Entry 8EAF (electron microscopy, 2.62 A resolution); this record covers chains E and X of the 7 polymer chains in the assembly.

# Chain E
Molecule: Minichromosome maintenance protein MCM
From: Saccharolobus solfataricus P2
Notes: EC 3.6.4.12
UniProtKB: Q9UXG1 (MCM_SACS2); residue numbers follow UniProt; this construct covers 2-265, 269-612
Chain sequence (610 residues; numbered 0 to 612; 3 numbers in that range are skipped by the numbering (no residue carries them; nothing is unmodelled there); the number before each row is that of its first residue; numbering starts at 0):
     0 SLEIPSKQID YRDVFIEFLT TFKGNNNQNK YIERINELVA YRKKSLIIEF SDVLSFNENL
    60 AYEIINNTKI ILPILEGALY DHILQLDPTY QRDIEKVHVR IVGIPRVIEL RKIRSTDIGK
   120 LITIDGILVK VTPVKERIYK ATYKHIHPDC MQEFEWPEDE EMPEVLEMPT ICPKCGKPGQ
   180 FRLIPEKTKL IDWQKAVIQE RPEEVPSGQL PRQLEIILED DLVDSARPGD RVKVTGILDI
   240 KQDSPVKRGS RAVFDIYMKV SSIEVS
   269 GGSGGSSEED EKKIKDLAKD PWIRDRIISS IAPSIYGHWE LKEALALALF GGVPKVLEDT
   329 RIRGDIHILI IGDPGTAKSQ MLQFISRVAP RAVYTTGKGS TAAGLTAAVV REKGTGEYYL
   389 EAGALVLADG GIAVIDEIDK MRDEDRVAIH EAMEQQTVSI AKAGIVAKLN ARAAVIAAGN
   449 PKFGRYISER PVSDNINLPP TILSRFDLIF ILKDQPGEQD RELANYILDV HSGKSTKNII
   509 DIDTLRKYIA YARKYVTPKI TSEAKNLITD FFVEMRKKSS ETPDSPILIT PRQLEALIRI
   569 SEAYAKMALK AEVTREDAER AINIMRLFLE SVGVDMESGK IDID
Disordered / not traced: 0-6, 269-274, 605-612
Sequence notes: expression tag (0-1); conflict Gly269 (Leu in Q9UXG1), Gly270 (Asp in Q9UXG1), Ser271 (Glu in Q9UXG1), Gly272 (Val in Q9UXG1), Gly273 (Ile in Q9UXG1), Ser274 (Ile in Q9UXG1)
Ion coordination: Zn2+: His144, Cys149, Cys171, Cys174; Mg2+: Ser347 (together with 08T)
Small-molecule neighbours:
  - 08T ([[[(2R,3S,4R,5R)-5-(6-aminopurin-9-yl)-3,4-bis(oxidanyl)oxolan-2-yl]methoxy-oxidanyl-phosphoryl]oxy-oxidanyl-phosphoryl]oxy-tris(fluoranyl)beryllium), molecule 1: Ser302, Ile303, Tyr304, Asp341, Pro342, Gly343, Thr344, Ala345, Lys346, Ser347, Gln348, Glu405, Asn448, Leu491, Ile495
  - 08T, molecule 2: Glu422, Gln423, Thr469, Arg473, Pro559, Arg560, Glu563
UniProt features mapped onto this chain:
  - motif: Ser472 to Asp475 (Arginine finger)
  - binding site (ATP): Gly340 to Ser347
  - mutagenesis: Leu189 (L189D: Predominantly monomeric and loss of helicase activity; when associated with R-191), Asp191 (D191R: Predominantly monomeric and loss of helicase activity; when associated with D-189), Glu202 to Val204 (Loss of helicase activity), Phe318 (F318A: No effect on helicase and ATPase activity), Glu326 to Asp327 (Impairs helicase activity; when associated with A-329), Arg329 (R329A: Impairs helicase activity; when associated with 326-A-A-327), Arg331 (R331A: Loss of helicase and ATPase activity), Lys346 (K346A: Loss of helicase and ATPase activity; K346A: Sharp decrease in ATPase activity. Almost devoid of helicase activity), Arg359 (R359A: Loss of helicase and reduction of ATPase activity), Lys366 (K366E: Loss of helicase and reduction of ATPase activity), Thr374 (T374E: Reduction of helicase and gain of ATPase activity), Asp404 (D404A: Loss of helicase and ATPase activity), 9 further mutagenesis entries in UniProt
Reported in the primary citation:
  - catalytic residues: Glu405 (citing earlier work)

# Chain X
Molecule: 12-mer oligo dT
Sequence (12 nucleotides; row label = number of the first residue in the row):
     1 TTTTTTTTTT TT
Disordered / not traced: 12

# Interface between chain E and chain X
Contacting residue pairs (10; chain E residue first):
  Thr369(E) - DT11(X)  hydrogen bond to the phosphate
  Ala371(E) - DT10(X)  phosphate contact
  Ala371(E) - DT11(X)  phosphate contact
  Gly372(E) - DT11(X)  phosphate contact
  Ala376(E) - DT10(X)  phosphate contact
  Val377(E) - DT9(X)  phosphate contact
  Val377(E) - DT10(X)  hydrogen bond to the phosphate
  Lys430(E) - DT9(X)  phosphate contact
  Lys430(E) - DT10(X)  salt bridge to the phosphate
  Ala431(E) - DT9(X)  hydrogen bond to the phosphate
Other interface residues (no listed pair), chain E (8 interface residues in all): Ala375
Other interface residues (no listed pair), chain X (4 interface residues in all): DT8

# In short
8 residues of chain E and 4 residues of chain X are in contact; the contacts include 3 hydrogen bonds and 1
salt bridge. Polar contacts include Thr369(E)-DT11(X), Val377(E)-DT10(X) and Ala431(E)-DT9(X). Ligands of
chain E: compound 08T. The paper reports the catalytic residue Glu405(E).
Here chain E is Minichromosome maintenance protein MCM (Saccharolobus solfataricus P2) and chain X is a 12-mer
oligo dT. Entry 8EAF (SsoMCM hexamer bound to Mg/ADP-BeFx and 12-mer oligo-dT. Class 1) was determined by
electron microscopy together with 8EAG, 8EAH, 8EAJ, 8EAK, 8EAL and 8EAM from the same study.
